PDB entry 9EMX | X-ray diffraction, 1.77 A resolution | chains A and B of the 4 polymer chains in the assembly

# Chain A (and B)
Molecule: Nucleoside 2-deoxyribosyltransferase
Organism: Chroococcidiopsis thermalis PCC 7203
Notes: chain B of this document is another copy of the same molecule, construct and numbering; everything in this record applies to it too
Reference sequence: K9TVX3 (K9TVX3_CHRTP); numbering as in UniProt (aligned over 2-155)
Sequence (154 residues; row label = number of the first residue in the row):
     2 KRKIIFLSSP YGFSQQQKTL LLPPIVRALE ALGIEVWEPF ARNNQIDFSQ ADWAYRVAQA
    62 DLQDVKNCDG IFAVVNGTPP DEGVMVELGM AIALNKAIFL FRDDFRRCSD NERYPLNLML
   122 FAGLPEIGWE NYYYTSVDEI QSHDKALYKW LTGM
Not modelled in the structure: 154-155 (chain B: fully traced)
Differences from the reference sequence: engineered mutation Phe-7 (Tyr in K9TVX3), Ser-9 (Ala in K9TVX3)
Reported in the primary citation:
  - contacts within the chain: Ser-9/Glu-88
  - catalytic residues: Glu-88 (citing earlier work)
  - mutagenesis - Y7F/A9S (8-fold): increased catalytic activity on inosine
  - mutagenesis - Y7F/A9S (Kd 590 uM): decreased binding to Immucillin-H
  - mutagenesis - D62N: unchanged catalytic activity on ribonucleoside substrates
  - mutagenesis - Y7F: increased catalytic activity on ribonucleoside substrates

# How chain A and chain B interact
Contacting residue pairs (35; chain A residue first):
  Tyr-12(A) / Gln-18(B)  hydrogen bond
  Gly-13(A) / Phe-106(B)
  Phe-14(A) / Asp-104(B)
  Phe-14(A) / Asp-105(B)
  Phe-14(A) / Phe-106(B)  hydrogen bond (backbone-backbone)
  Phe-14(A) / Arg-107(B)
  Ser-15(A) / Asp-104(B)  hydrogen bond
  Gln-16(A) / Asp-104(B)  hydrogen bond (backbone-backbone)
  Gln-16(A) / Ser-137(B)
  Gln-17(A) / Leu-22(B)  hydrogen bond (side chain-backbone)
  Gln-17(A) / Pro-25(B)
  Gln-17(A) / Ile-26(B)
  Gln-17(A) / Asp-104(B)  hydrogen bond (backbone-side chain)
  Gln-17(A) / Val-138(B)
  Gln-18(A) / Tyr-12(B)  hydrogen bond
  Gln-18(A) / Leu-22(B)
  Leu-21(A) / Leu-21(B)
  Leu-22(A) / Gln-17(B)  hydrogen bond (backbone-side chain)
  Leu-22(A) / Gln-18(B)
  Leu-22(A) / Leu-21(B)  hydrophobic
  Leu-22(A) / Leu-22(B)  hydrophobic
  Pro-25(A) / Gln-17(B)
  Ile-26(A) / Gln-17(B)
  Asp-82(A) / Arg-107(B)  salt bridge
  Asp-104(A) / Phe-14(B)
  Asp-104(A) / Ser-15(B)  hydrogen bond
  Asp-104(A) / Gln-16(B)  hydrogen bond (backbone-backbone)
  Asp-104(A) / Gln-17(B)  hydrogen bond (side chain-backbone)
  Asp-105(A) / Phe-14(B)
  Phe-106(A) / Gly-13(B)
  Phe-106(A) / Phe-14(B)  hydrogen bond (backbone-backbone)
  Arg-107(A) / Phe-14(B)
  Arg-107(A) / Asp-82(B)  salt bridge
  Ser-137(A) / Gln-16(B)
  Val-138(A) / Gln-17(B)
Other interface residues (no listed pair), chain A (19 interface residues in all): Asn-77
Other interface residues (no listed pair), chain B (20 interface residues in all): Asn-77, Thr-136

# In short
Chain A and chain B form an interface of 19 and 20 residues respectively, with 12 hydrogen bonds and 2 salt
bridges. Polar pairs include Asp-82(A)/Arg-107(B), Tyr-12(A)/Gln-18(B) and Ser-15(A)/Asp-104(B). The paper
reports the catalytic residue Glu-88(A); Y7F/A9S of chain A increase catalytic activity on inosine; 3
substitutions were tested in all.
Chain A and chain B are both Nucleoside 2-deoxyribosyltransferase (Chroococcidiopsis thermalis PCC 7203); the
structure, Nucleoside 2'deoxyribosyltransferase from Chroococcidiopsis thermalis PCC 7203 Double Mutant Y7F
A9S bound to Cordycepin, was determined by X-ray diffraction together with 9EMW from the same study.
